Entry 3L7E (X-ray diffraction, 2.50 A resolution); this record covers chains L and H.

# Chain L
Name: C836 light chain
Source organism: Mus musculus, Homo sapiens
Notes: fragment: chimeric molecule of mouse variable domain and human constant domain
Sequence (214 residues; each row starts with the number of its first residue):
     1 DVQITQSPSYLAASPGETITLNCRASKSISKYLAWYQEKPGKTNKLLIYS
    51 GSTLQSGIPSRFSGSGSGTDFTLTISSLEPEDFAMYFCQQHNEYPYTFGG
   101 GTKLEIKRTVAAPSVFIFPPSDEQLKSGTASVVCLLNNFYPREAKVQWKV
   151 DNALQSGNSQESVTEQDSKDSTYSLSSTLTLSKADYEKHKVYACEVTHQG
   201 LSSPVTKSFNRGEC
Unresolved in the structure: 214
Disulfides: Cys23-Cys88, Cys134-Cys194

# Chain H
Name: C836 heavy chain
Source organism: Mus musculus, Homo sapiens
Notes: fragment: FD fragment of the heavy chain, CHIMERIC MOLECULE OF MOUSE VARIABLE DOMAIN AND HUMAN CONSTANT DOMAIN
Sequence (230 residues; numbered 1 to 230; the number before each row is that of its first residue):
     1 QVTLKESGPGILQPSQTLSLTCSFSGFSLSTYGMGVGWIRQPSGKGLEWL
    51 AHIWWDDVKRYNPALKSRLTISKDTSGSQVFLKIASVDTSDTATYYCARM
   101 GSDYDVWFDYWGQGTLVTVSAASTKGPSVFPLAPSSKSTSGGTAALGCLV
   151 KDYFPEPVTVSWNSGALTSGVHTFPAVLQSSGLYSLSSVVTVPSSSLGTQ
   201 TYICNVNHKPSNTKVDKKVEPKSCHHHHHH
Unresolved in the structure: 137-141, 222-230
Disulfides: Cys22-Cys97, Cys148-Cys204

# How chain L and chain H interact
Contacting residue pairs - 61 pairs, chain L then chain H:
  Tyr36(L) with Trp107(H); Phe108(H), hydrogen bond (side chain-backbone); Trp111(H)
  Thr43(L) with Trp111(H); Gly112(H); Gln113(H)
  Asn44(L) with Trp111(H)
  Leu46(L) with Trp107(H); Phe108(H); Asp109(H)
  Tyr49(L) with Trp107(H), hydrophobic
  Gln55(L) with Asp109(H)
  Phe87(L) with Leu47(H), hydrophobic
  Gln89(L) with Val106(H), hydrogen bond (side chain-backbone); Trp107(H); Phe108(H)
  His91(L) with Asp105(H); Val106(H); Trp107(H)
  Tyr94(L) with Trp49(H), hydrophobic; Tyr61(H), hydrogen bond (side chain-backbone); Pro63(H)
  Pro95(L) with Trp49(H), hydrophobic
  Tyr96(L) with Trp49(H); His52(H); Val106(H)
  Phe98(L) with Ile39(H), hydrophobic; Leu47(H)
  Phe116(L) with Ala145(H), hydrophobic
  Phe118(L) with Leu132(H), hydrophobic; Ala133(H); Ala145(H)
  Ser121(L) with Phe130(H); Pro131(H)
  Glu123(L) with Val129(H); Pro131(H); Lys217(H), salt bridge
  Gln124(L) with Phe130(H); Lys151(H)
  Ser131(L) with Leu149(H); Lys151(H)
  Leu135(L) with Ala145(H), hydrophobic; Phe174(H), hydrophobic; Val189(H), hydrophobic
  Asn137(L) with His172(H), hydrogen bond; Thr191(H)
  Asn138(L) with His172(H), hydrogen bond
  Gln160(L) with Val177(H); Leu178(H), hydrogen bond (side chain-backbone); Gln179(H)
  Glu161(L) with Val177(H)
  Ser162(L) with Phe174(H); Pro175(H), hydrogen bond (side chain-backbone); Val177(H)
  Val163(L) with Pro175(H)
  Thr164(L) with Phe174(H)
  Ser174(L) with His172(H), hydrogen bond; Phe174(H)
  Leu175(L) with Phe174(H)
  Ser176(L) with Phe174(H); Ser187(H)
Interface residues without a listed pair, chain L (34 interface residues in all): Ala34, Glu38, Thr129, Val133
Interface residues without a listed pair, chain H (40 interface residues in all): Gln41, Glu48, Arg60, Pro134, Thr143, Ala144, Leu146, Thr173

# Overview
The interface between chain L and chain H involves 34 residues on one side and 40 on the other, with 8
hydrogen bonds and 1 salt bridge. Polar pairs include Glu123(L)-Lys217(H), Tyr36(L)-Phe108(H) and
Gln89(L)-Val106(H).
Here chain L is C836 light chain and chain H is C836 heavy chain, both from Mus musculus, Homo sapiens. Entry
3L7E (Crystal structure of ANTI-IL-13 antibody C836) was determined by X-ray diffraction.
